Entry 1HB5 (electron microscopy, 12.00 A resolution (very low resolution: no residue pairs are listed; an interface is given only as per-side residue counts)); this record covers chains B and D of the 9 polymer chains in the assembly.

[Chain B (and D)]
Name: Bacteriophage PRD1 P3-shell
From: Bacteriophage PRD1
Notes: chain D of this document is another copy of the same molecule, construct and numbering; everything in this record applies to it too
UniProtKB: P22535 (COA3_BPPRD); residues 2-395 here correspond to UniProt positions 1-394 (UniProt number = residue number - 1)
Chain sequence (394 residues; numbered 2 to 395; the number before each row is that of its first residue):
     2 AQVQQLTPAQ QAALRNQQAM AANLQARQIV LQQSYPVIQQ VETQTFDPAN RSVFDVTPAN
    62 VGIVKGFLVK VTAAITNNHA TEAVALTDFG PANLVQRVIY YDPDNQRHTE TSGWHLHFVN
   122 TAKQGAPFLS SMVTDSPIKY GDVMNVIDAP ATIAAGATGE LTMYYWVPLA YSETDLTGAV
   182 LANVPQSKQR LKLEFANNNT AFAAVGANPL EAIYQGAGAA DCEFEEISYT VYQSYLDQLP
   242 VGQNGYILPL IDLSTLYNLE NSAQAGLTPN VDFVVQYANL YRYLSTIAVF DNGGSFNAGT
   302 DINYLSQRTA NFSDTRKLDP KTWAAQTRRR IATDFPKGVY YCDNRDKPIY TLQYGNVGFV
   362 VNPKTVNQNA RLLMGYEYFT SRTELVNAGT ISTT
Disordered / not traced: 2-10, 385-395 (chain D: 2-14, 385-395)

[Chain B / chain D interface]
At this resolution (12 A) residue pairs are not listed: 30 residues of chain B and 23 of chain D lie at the interface.

[Summary]
30 residues of chain B face 23 of chain D across their interface.
Both chains are Bacteriophage PRD1 P3-shell (Bacteriophage PRD1). Entry 1HB5 (quasi-atomic resolution model of
bacteriophage PRD1 P3-shell, obtained by combined cryo-EM and X-ray crystallography) was determined by
electron microscopy together with 1HB7 and 1HB9 from the same study.
